Entry 1F7B (X-ray diffraction, 1.80 A resolution); this record covers chains A and C.

== Chain A (and C) ==
Molecule: N-acetyl-neuraminate lyase
From: Haemophilus influenzae
Notes: EC 4.1.3.3; chain C of this document is another copy of the same molecule, construct and numbering; everything in this record applies to it too
UniProtKB: P44539 (NANA_HAEIN); residues 1-293 here = UniProt positions 1-293
Chain sequence (293 residues; row label = number of the first residue in the row):
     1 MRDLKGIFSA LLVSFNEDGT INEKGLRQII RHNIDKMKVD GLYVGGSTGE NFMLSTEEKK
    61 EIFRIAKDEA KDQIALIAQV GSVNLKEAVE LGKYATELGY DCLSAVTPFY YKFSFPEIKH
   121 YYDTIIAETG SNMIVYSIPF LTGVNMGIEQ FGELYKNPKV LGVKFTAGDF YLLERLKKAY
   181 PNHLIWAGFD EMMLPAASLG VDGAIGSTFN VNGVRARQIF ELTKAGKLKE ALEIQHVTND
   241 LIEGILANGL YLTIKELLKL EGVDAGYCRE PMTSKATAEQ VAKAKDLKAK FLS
Glycans and other covalent adducts: 4,4,6,7,8,9-hexahydroxy-5-methylcarboxamidononanoic acid (NAU) linked to Lys164
Residues lining bound ligands: NAU (4,4,6,7,8,9-hexahydroxy-5-methylcarboxamidononanoic acid): Ala10, Tyr43, Gly46, Ser47, Thr48, Tyr136, Ile138, Thr166, Gly188, Phe189, Asp190, Glu191, Ile205, Gly206, Ser207, Leu246, Leu250, Tyr251

== Interface between chain A and chain C ==
Pairs across the interface (40):
  Gly168(A) - Gly168(C)
  Phe170(A) - Phe170(C)  hydrophobic
  Phe170(A) - Met192(C)  hydrophobic
  Tyr171(A) - Glu191(C)
  Tyr171(A) - Met192(C)
  Tyr171(A) - Asn239(C)
  Tyr171(A) - Glu243(C)
  Glu174(A) - Gln235(C)
  Glu174(A) - His236(C)  salt bridge
  Glu174(A) - Asn239(C)  hydrogen bond
  Arg175(A) - His236(C)  hydrogen bond (side chain-backbone)
  Arg175(A) - Asn239(C)
  Arg175(A) - Asp240(C)  salt bridge
  Arg175(A) - Glu243(C)  salt bridge
  Lys178(A) - His236(C)
  Lys178(A) - Asp240(C)  salt bridge
  Glu191(A) - Tyr171(C)
  Met192(A) - Phe170(C)  hydrophobic
  Met192(A) - Tyr171(C)
  Leu194(A) - Ser198(C)
  Pro195(A) - Pro195(C)  hydrophobic
  Pro195(A) - Ser198(C)
  Ser198(A) - Pro195(C)
  Ser198(A) - Ser198(C)
  Leu199(A) - Pro195(C)  hydrophobic
  Leu199(A) - Leu232(C)  hydrophobic
  Thr223(A) - Leu228(C)
  Gly226(A) - Gly226(C)
  Leu228(A) - Thr223(C)
  Leu232(A) - Leu199(C)  hydrophobic
  His236(A) - Glu174(C)  salt bridge
  His236(A) - Arg175(C)  hydrogen bond (backbone-side chain)
  His236(A) - Lys178(C)
  Asn239(A) - Tyr171(C)
  Asn239(A) - Glu174(C)  hydrogen bond
  Asn239(A) - Arg175(C)
  Asp240(A) - Arg175(C)  salt bridge
  Asp240(A) - Lys178(C)  salt bridge
  Glu243(A) - Tyr171(C)
  Glu243(A) - Arg175(C)  salt bridge
Interface residues without a listed pair, chain A (24 interface residues in all): Lys177, Gln235, Ile242, Leu246
Interface residues without a listed pair, chain C (23 interface residues in all): Leu194, Ile242, Leu246

== Summary ==
The interface between chain A and chain C involves 24 residues on one side and 23 on the other; the contacts
include 4 hydrogen bonds and 8 salt bridges. Polar contacts include Glu174(A)-His236(C), Arg175(A)-Asp240(C)
and Arg175(A)-Glu243(C). Covalently linked compound NAU: at Lys164(A).
Both chains are N-acetyl-neuraminate lyase (Haemophilus influenzae). Entry 1F7B (Crystal structure analysis of
N-acetylneuraminate lyase from haemophilus influenzae: crystal form II in complex with 4-oxo-sialic ...) was
determined by X-ray diffraction together with 1F5Z, 1F6K, 1F6P, 1F73 and 1F74 from the same study.
